PDB entry 7OH9 | electron microscopy, 3.00 A resolution | chains C and J of the 13 polymer chains in the assembly

== Chain C ==
Molecule: Histone H2A
From: Xenopus laevis
UniProt: Q6AZJ8 (Q6AZJ8_XENLA); residues 1-129 here correspond to UniProt positions 2-130 (UniProt number = residue number + 1)
Amino-acid sequence (129 residues; numbered 1 to 129; the number before each row is that of its first residue):
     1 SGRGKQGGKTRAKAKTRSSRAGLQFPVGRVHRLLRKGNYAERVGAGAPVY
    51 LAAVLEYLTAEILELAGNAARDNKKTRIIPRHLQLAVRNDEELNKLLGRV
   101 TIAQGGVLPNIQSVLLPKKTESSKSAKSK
Unresolved in the structure: 1-10, 120-129

== Chain J ==
Molecule: 145-nt DNA strand
From: synthetic construct
Sequence (145 nucleotides; numbered -72 to 72; the number before each row is that of its first residue; numbers below 1 keep their minus sign (DA-72 is residue -72)):
   -72 ATCGATGTATATATCTGACACGTGCCTGGAGACTAGGGAGTAATCCCCTT
   -22 GGCGGTTAAAACGCGGGGGACAGCGCGTACGTGCGTTTAAGCGGTGCTAG
    28 AGCTGTCTACGACCAATTGAGCGGCCTCGGCACCGGGATTCTGAT

== Chain C / chain J interface ==
Pairs across the interface (19; chain C residue first):
  Arg11(C) - DA43(J)  hydrogen bond to the base
  Arg11(C) - DT44(J)  hydrogen bond to the sugar
  Lys13(C) - DG46(J)  salt bridge to the phosphate
  Arg29(C) - DG48(J)  phosphate contact
  Arg29(C) - DC49(J)  salt bridge to the phosphate
  Arg35(C) - DA39(J)  phosphate contact
  Glu41(C) - DA39(J)  sugar contact
  Arg42(C) - DG38(J)  hydrogen bond to the sugar
  Arg42(C) - DA39(J)  phosphate contact
  Val43(C) - DG38(J)  sugar contact
  Val43(C) - DA39(J)  hydrogen bond to the phosphate
  Gly44(C) - DG38(J)  phosphate contact
  Ala45(C) - DG38(J)  hydrogen bond to the phosphate
  Lys75(C) - DC58(J)  phosphate contact
  Lys75(C) - DA59(J)  salt bridge to the phosphate
  Thr76(C) - DG57(J)  hydrogen bond to the phosphate
  Thr76(C) - DC58(J)  hydrogen bond to the phosphate
  Arg77(C) - DG57(J)  hydrogen bond to the sugar
  Arg77(C) - DC58(J)  hydrogen bond to the phosphate
Interface residues without a listed pair, chain C (15 interface residues in all): Ala14, Pro26, His31
Interface residues without a listed pair, chain J (12 interface residues in all): DC37, DT45

== Summary ==
The interface between chain C and chain J involves 15 residues on one side and 12 on the other, with 9
hydrogen bonds and 3 salt bridges. Polar contacts include Arg11(C)-DA43(J), Arg11(C)-DT44(J) and
Arg42(C)-DG38(J).
Chain C is Histone H2A (Xenopus laevis) and chain J is a 145-nt DNA strand (synthetic construct); the
structure, Nucleosome with TBP and TFIIA bound at SHL -6, was determined by electron microscopy together with
7OHA, 7OHB and 7OHC from the same study.
